PDB entry 8SZI | electron microscopy, 3.50 A resolution | chains A and B of the 5 polymer chains in the assembly

Chain A:
Name: Extracellular calcium-sensing receptor
From: Homo sapiens
UniProtKB: P41180 (CASR_HUMAN); residue numbers follow UniProt; this construct covers 19-894
Sequence (939 residues; numbered 9 to 947; the number before each row is that of its first residue):
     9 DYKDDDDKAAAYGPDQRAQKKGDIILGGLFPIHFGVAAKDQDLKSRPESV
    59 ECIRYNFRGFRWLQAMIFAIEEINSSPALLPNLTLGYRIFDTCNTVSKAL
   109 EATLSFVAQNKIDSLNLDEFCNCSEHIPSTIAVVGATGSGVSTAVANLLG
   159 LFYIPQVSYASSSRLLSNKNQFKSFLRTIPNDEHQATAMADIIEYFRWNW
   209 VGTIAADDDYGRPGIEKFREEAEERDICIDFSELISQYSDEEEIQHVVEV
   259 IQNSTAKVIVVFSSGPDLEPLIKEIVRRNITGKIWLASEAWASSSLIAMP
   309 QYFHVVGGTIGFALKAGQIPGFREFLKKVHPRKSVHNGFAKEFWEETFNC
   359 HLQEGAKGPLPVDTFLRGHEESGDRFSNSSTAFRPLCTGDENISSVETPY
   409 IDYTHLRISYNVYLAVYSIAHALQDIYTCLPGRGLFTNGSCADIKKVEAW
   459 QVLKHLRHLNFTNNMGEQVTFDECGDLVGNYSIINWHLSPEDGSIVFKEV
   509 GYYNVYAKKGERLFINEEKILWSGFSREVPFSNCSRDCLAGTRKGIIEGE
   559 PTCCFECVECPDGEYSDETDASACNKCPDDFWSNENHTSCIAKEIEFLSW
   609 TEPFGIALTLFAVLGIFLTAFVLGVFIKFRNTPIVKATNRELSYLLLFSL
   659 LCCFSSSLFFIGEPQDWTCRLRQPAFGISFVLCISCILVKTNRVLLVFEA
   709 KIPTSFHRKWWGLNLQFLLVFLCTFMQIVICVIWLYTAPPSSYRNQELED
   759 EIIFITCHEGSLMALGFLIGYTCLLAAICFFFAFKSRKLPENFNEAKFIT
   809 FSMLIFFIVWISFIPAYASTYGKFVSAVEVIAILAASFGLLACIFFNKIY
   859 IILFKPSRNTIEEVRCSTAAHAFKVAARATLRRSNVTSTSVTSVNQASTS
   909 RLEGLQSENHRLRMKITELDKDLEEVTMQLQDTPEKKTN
Disordered / not traced: 9-19, 120-133, 363-390, 888-947
Differences from the reference sequence: expression tag (9-18, 895-947)
Disulfide bonds: Cys60-Cys101, Cys236-Cys561, Cys358-Cys395, Cys437-Cys449, Cys542-Cys562, Cys546-Cys565, Cys568-Cys582, Cys585-Cys598, Cys677-Cys765
Covalent attachments: N-acetylglucosamine (NAG) linked to Asn468, Asn488, Asn541
Swiss-Prot annotation at these positions:
  - region: Phe637 to Arg648 (Intracellular loop 1 (ICL1)), Thr699 to Asn722 (Intracellular loop 2 (ICL2)), Phe790 to Lys805 (Intracellular loop 3 (ICL3)), Arg890 to Val894 (Arginine-rich retention motif)
  - binding site (phosphate): Arg66 to Trp70, Arg415 to Ser417
  - binding site (Ca(2+)): Ile81, Ser84, Leu87, Leu88, Thr100, Thr145, Ser170, Pro188, Asp190, Glu231, Asp234, Glu297, Tyr489, Gly557
  - binding site (L-tryptophan): Ser147, Ala168, Ser170, Glu297
  - binding site (spermine): Asp238, Ser240
  - site: Cys482 (Important for ability of agonist AMG 416 to activate G-protein-coupled receptor activity)
  - modified residue: Thr888 (Phosphothreonine), Ser892 (Phosphoserine)
  - glycosylation (N-linked (GlcNAc...) asparagine): Asn90, Asn130, Asn261, Asn287, Asn386, Asn400, Asn446, Asn468, Asn488, Asn541, Asn594
  - natural variant: Gly21 (G21R: In HHC1), Gln27 (Q27R: Found in a patient with primary hyperparathyroidism detected at adulthood), Lys29 (K29E: In HYPOC1), Pro39 (P39A: In HHC1), Phe42 (F42S: In HHC1), Lys47 (K47N: In HYPOC1), Ser53 (S53P: In HHC1), Pro55 (P55L: In HHC1), Arg62 (R62M: In HHC1), Arg66 (R66C: In HHC1; R66H: In HHC1), Ile81 (I81M: In HHC1), Thr100 (T100I: In NSHPT), 84 further natural variant entries in UniProt
  - mutagenesis: Lys29 (K29A/N/E/D: Increased calcium sensitivity; K29R: Does not affect calcium sensitivity), Leu51 (L51A: Decreased calcium-induced G-protein-coupled receptor activity), Arg69 (R69E: Abolishes G-protein coupled receptor signaling pathway), Trp70 (W70A: Abolished calcium-induced G-protein-coupled receptor activity), Asn102 (N102I: Abolishes G-protein coupled receptor activity), Thr145 (T145A: Abolished calcium-induced G-protein-coupled receptor activity; T145I: Reduced calcium-induced G-protein-coupled receptor activity), Ser147 (S147A: Abolished calcium-induced G-protein-coupled receptor activity), Ser170 (S170A: Abolished calcium-induced G-protein-coupled receptor activity; S170K: Reduced calcium-induced G-protein-coupled receptor activity), Asp190 (D190A: Reduced calcium-induced G-protein-coupled receptor activity; D190K: Reduced calcium-induced G-protein-coupled receptor activity), Gln193 (Q193A: Reduced calcium-induced G-protein-coupled receptor activity), Asp216 (D216A: Strongly reduced calcium-induced G-protein-coupled receptor activity), Tyr218 (Y218A: Abolished calcium-induced G-protein-coupled receptor activity; Y218S: Abolished calcium-induced G-protein-coupled receptor activity), 34 further mutagenesis entries in UniProt

Chain B:
Name: Extracellular calcium-sensing receptor
From: Homo sapiens
UniProtKB: P41180 (CASR_HUMAN); numbering as in UniProt (aligned over 19-894)
Sequence (959 residues; each row starts with the number of its first residue; numbers below 1 keep their minus sign (Trp-13 is residue -13)):
   -13 WSHPQFEKGGGSGGGSGGSAWSHPQFEKGSAAAYGPDQRAQKKGDIILGG
    37 LFPIHFGVAAKDQDLKSRPESVECIRYNFRGFRWLQAMIFAIEEINSSPA
    87 LLPNLTLGYRIFDTCNTVSKALEATLSFVAQNKIDSLNLDEFCNCSEHIP
   137 STIAVVGATGSGVSTAVANLLGLFYIPQVSYASSSRLLSNKNQFKSFLRT
   187 IPNDEHQATAMADIIEYFRWNWVGTIAADDDYGRPGIEKFREEAEERDIC
   237 IDFSELISQYSDEEEIQHVVEVIQNSTAKVIVVFSSGPDLEPLIKEIVRR
   287 NITGKIWLASEAWASSSLIAMPQYFHVVGGTIGFALKAGQIPGFREFLKK
   337 VHPRKSVHNGFAKEFWEETFNCHLQEGAKGPLPVDTFLRGHEESGDRFSN
   387 SSTAFRPLCTGDENISSVETPYIDYTHLRISYNVYLAVYSIAHALQDIYT
   437 CLPGRGLFTNGSCADIKKVEAWQVLKHLRHLNFTNNMGEQVTFDECGDLV
   487 GNYSIINWHLSPEDGSIVFKEVGYYNVYAKKGERLFINEEKILWSGFSRE
   537 VPFSNCSRDCLAGTRKGIIEGEPTCCFECVECPDGEYSDETDASACNKCP
   587 DDFWSNENHTSCIAKEIEFLSWTEPFGIALTLFAVLGIFLTAFVLGVFIK
   637 FRNTPIVKATNRELSYLLLFSLLCCFSSSLFFIGEPQDWTCRLRQPAFGI
   687 SFVLCISCILVKTNRVLLVFEAKIPTSFHRKWWGLNLQFLLVFLCTFMQI
   737 VICVIWLYTAPPSSYRNQELEDEIIFITCHEGSLMALGFLIGYTCLLAAI
   787 CFFFAFKSRKLPENFNEAKFITFSMLIFFIVWISFIPAYASTYGKFVSAV
   837 EVIAILAASFGLLACIFFNKIYIILFKPSRNTIEEVRCSTAAHAFKVAAR
   887 ATLRRSNVTGSSTNNNEEEKSRLLEKENRELEKIIAEKEERVSELRHQLQ
   937 SRQQLKKTN
Disordered / not traced: -13 to 19, 120-133, 363-391, 710-721, 877-945
Differences from the reference sequence: expression tag (-13 to 18, 895-945)
Disulfide bonds: Cys60-Cys101, Cys236-Cys561, Cys358-Cys395, Cys437-Cys449, Cys542-Cys562, Cys546-Cys565, Cys568-Cys582, Cys585-Cys598, Cys677-Cys765
Covalent attachments: N-acetylglucosamine (NAG) linked to Asn468, Asn488, Asn541
Swiss-Prot annotation at these positions:
  - region: Phe637 to Arg648 (Intracellular loop 1 (ICL1)), Thr699 to Asn722 (Intracellular loop 2 (ICL2)), Phe790 to Lys805 (Intracellular loop 3 (ICL3)), Arg890 to Val894 (Arginine-rich retention motif)
  - binding site (phosphate): Arg66 to Trp70, Arg415 to Ser417
  - binding site (Ca(2+)): Ile81, Ser84, Leu87, Leu88, Thr100, Thr145, Ser170, Pro188, Asp190, Glu231, Asp234, Glu297, Tyr489, Gly557
  - binding site (L-tryptophan): Ser147, Ala168, Ser170, Glu297
  - binding site (spermine): Asp238, Ser240
  - site: Cys482 (Important for ability of agonist AMG 416 to activate G-protein-coupled receptor activity)
  - modified residue: Thr888 (Phosphothreonine), Ser892 (Phosphoserine)
  - glycosylation (N-linked (GlcNAc...) asparagine): Asn90, Asn130, Asn261, Asn287, Asn386, Asn400, Asn446, Asn468, Asn488, Asn541, Asn594
  - natural variant: Gly21 (G21R: In HHC1), Gln27 (Q27R: Found in a patient with primary hyperparathyroidism detected at adulthood), Lys29 (K29E: In HYPOC1), Pro39 (P39A: In HHC1), Phe42 (F42S: In HHC1), Lys47 (K47N: In HYPOC1), Ser53 (S53P: In HHC1), Pro55 (P55L: In HHC1), Arg62 (R62M: In HHC1), Arg66 (R66C: In HHC1; R66H: In HHC1), Ile81 (I81M: In HHC1), Thr100 (T100I: In NSHPT), 84 further natural variant entries in UniProt
  - mutagenesis: Lys29 (K29A/N/E/D: Increased calcium sensitivity; K29R: Does not affect calcium sensitivity), Leu51 (L51A: Decreased calcium-induced G-protein-coupled receptor activity), Arg69 (R69E: Abolishes G-protein coupled receptor signaling pathway), Trp70 (W70A: Abolished calcium-induced G-protein-coupled receptor activity), Asn102 (N102I: Abolishes G-protein coupled receptor activity), Thr145 (T145A: Abolished calcium-induced G-protein-coupled receptor activity; T145I: Reduced calcium-induced G-protein-coupled receptor activity), Ser147 (S147A: Abolished calcium-induced G-protein-coupled receptor activity), Ser170 (S170A: Abolished calcium-induced G-protein-coupled receptor activity; S170K: Reduced calcium-induced G-protein-coupled receptor activity), Asp190 (D190A: Reduced calcium-induced G-protein-coupled receptor activity; D190K: Reduced calcium-induced G-protein-coupled receptor activity), Gln193 (Q193A: Reduced calcium-induced G-protein-coupled receptor activity), Asp216 (D216A: Strongly reduced calcium-induced G-protein-coupled receptor activity), Tyr218 (Y218A: Abolished calcium-induced G-protein-coupled receptor activity; Y218S: Abolished calcium-induced G-protein-coupled receptor activity), 34 further mutagenesis entries in UniProt

How chain A and chain B interact:
Residue-residue contacts (65):
  Leu51(A) - Phe444(B)
  Leu51(A) - Trp458(B)
  Leu51(A) - Leu461(B)  hydrophobic
  Leu51(A) - Lys462(B)
  Leu51(A) - Arg465(B)
  Lys52(A) - Leu443(B)
  Lys52(A) - Phe444(B)
  Lys52(A) - Thr445(B)
  Ser53(A) - Thr445(B)
  Ser53(A) - Trp458(B)
  Arg54(A) - Glu456(B)  salt bridge
  Pro55(A) - Tyr161(B)  hydrophobic
  Ser105(A) - Leu159(B)
  Leu108(A) - Asn155(B)
  Glu109(A) - Leu159(B)
  Asn155(A) - Val104(B)
  Asn155(A) - Leu108(B)
  Leu159(A) - Ser105(B)
  Tyr161(A) - Pro55(B)  hydrophobic
  Arg172(A) - Asp215(B)  salt bridge
  Leu173(A) - Arg220(B)
  Asp215(A) - Arg172(B)  salt bridge
  Arg220(A) - Leu173(B)
  Glu224(A) - Glu224(B)
  Arg227(A) - Ser240(B)
  Leu242(A) - Arg172(B)
  Leu443(A) - Lys52(B)
  Phe444(A) - Lys52(B)
  Thr445(A) - Lys52(B)
  Glu456(A) - Arg54(B)  salt bridge
  Trp458(A) - Leu51(B)
  Trp458(A) - Ser53(B)
  Trp458(A) - Arg54(B)
  Leu461(A) - Leu51(B)  hydrophobic
  Lys462(A) - Asp50(B)  hydrogen bond (side chain-backbone)
  Arg465(A) - Gln49(B)
  Arg465(A) - Leu51(B)
  Arg551(A) - Arg551(B)
  Lys552(A) - Ile554(B)
  Gly553(A) - Ile554(B)
  Ile554(A) - Lys552(B)
  Ile554(A) - Ile554(B)  hydrophobic
  Ile554(A) - Ser580(B)
  Glu556(A) - Lys552(B)  salt bridge
  Gly557(A) - Asp234(B)
  Glu558(A) - Thr560(B)
  Thr560(A) - Glu558(B)
  Thr560(A) - Pro559(B)
  Thr560(A) - Thr560(B)
  Ser580(A) - Glu556(B)  hydrogen bond
  Ile816(A) - Val817(B)  hydrophobic
  Val817(A) - Ser820(B)
  Ser820(A) - Ser820(B)
  Ser820(A) - Ala824(B)
  Phe821(A) - Pro823(B)  hydrophobic
  Phe821(A) - Ala824(B)
  Pro823(A) - Thr828(B)
  Ala824(A) - Ser827(B)
  Ala824(A) - Thr828(B)
  Ser827(A) - Tyr829(B)  hydrogen bond (side chain-backbone)
  Ser827(A) - Phe832(B)
  Thr828(A) - Ser827(B)  hydrogen bond (side chain-backbone)
  Thr828(A) - Tyr829(B)  hydrogen bond
  Tyr829(A) - Tyr829(B)  hydrogen bond (backbone-side chain)
  Val836(A) - Ser827(B)
Other interface residues (no listed pair), chain A (59 interface residues in all): Gln49, Val104, Leu112, Leu156, Asn178, Asp234, Asp238, Tyr246, Lys805, Phe809, Ile813, Ile819, Ile822, Phe832
Other interface residues (no listed pair), chain B (60 interface residues in all): Glu109, Leu112, Leu156, Asn178, Gln179, Glu231, Leu242, Tyr246, Gly553, Gly557, Phe612, Phe809, Leu812, Ile816, Phe821, Ile839

Summary:
Chain A and chain B form an interface of 59 and 60 residues respectively, with 6 hydrogen bonds and 5 salt
bridges. Polar contacts include Arg54(A)-Glu456(B), Arg172(A)-Asp215(B) and Asp215(A)-Arg172(B).
Here chain A is Extracellular calcium-sensing receptor and chain B is Extracellular calcium-sensing receptor,
both from Homo sapiens. Entry 8SZI (Cryo-EM structure of PAM-free human calcium-sensing receptor CaSR-Gi
complex in lipid nanodiscs) was determined by electron microscopy (same publication as 8SZF, 8SZG and 8SZH).
